7KXE - chain A; structure by X-ray diffraction, 2.42 A resolution.

# Chain A
Name: Nuclear receptor ROR-gamma, Nuclear receptor coactivator 1 chimera
Source organism: Homo sapiens
Notes: EC 2.3.1.48
Reference sequence: chimeric construct of P51449, Q15788: residues 265-508 from P51449 (RORG_HUMAN) positions 265-508 (same numbers); residues 515-528 from Q15788 positions 683-696 (UniProt number = residue number + 168)
Chain sequence (285 residues; each row starts with the number of its first residue):
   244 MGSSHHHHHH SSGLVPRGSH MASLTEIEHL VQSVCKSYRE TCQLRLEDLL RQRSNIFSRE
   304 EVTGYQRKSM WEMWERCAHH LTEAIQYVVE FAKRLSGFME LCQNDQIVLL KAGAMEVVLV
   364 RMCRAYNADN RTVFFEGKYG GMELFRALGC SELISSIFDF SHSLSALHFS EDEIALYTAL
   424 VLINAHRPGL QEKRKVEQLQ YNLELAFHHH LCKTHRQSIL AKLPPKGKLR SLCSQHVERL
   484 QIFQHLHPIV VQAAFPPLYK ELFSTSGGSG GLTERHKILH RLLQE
Disordered / not traced: 244-263, 508-519
Sequence notes: expression tag (244-264); linker (509-514)
Ligand contacts: Z7H (N-{3,5-dichloro-4-[4-methoxy-3-(propan-2-yl)phenoxy]phenyl}-2-(pyridin-3-yl)acetamide): Gln286, Leu287, Leu292, Trp317, Cys320, His323, Leu324, Met358, Leu362, Met365, Ala368, Val376, Phe377, Phe378, Phe388, Leu391, Cys393, Leu396, Ile397, Ile400, Phe401, His479, Tyr502

# Summary
Chain A binds compound Z7H.
Chain A is Nuclear receptor ROR-gamma, Nuclear receptor coactivator 1 chimera (Homo sapiens); the structure,
Crystal structure of rar-related orphan receptor C (nhis-rorgt(244-487)-L6-SRC1(678-692)) in complex with
{3,5-dichloro-4-[4-methoxy-3-(propan-2-yl)phenoxy]phenyl}methanol, was determined by X-ray diffraction,
deposited together with 7KXD and 7KXF.
